PDB entry 7V96 | electron microscopy, 3.92 A resolution | chains J and K of the 18 polymer chains in the assembly

# Chain J
Molecule: 275-nt DNA strand
Organism: Homo sapiens
Sequence (275 nucleotides; row label = number of the first residue in the row):
     1 AACCCTAACC CTAACCCTAA CCCTAACCCT AACCCTAACC CTAACCCTAA CCCTAACCCT
    61 AACCCTAACC CTAACCCTAA CCCTAACCCT AACCCTAACC CTAACCCTAA CCCTAACCCT
   121 AACCCTAACC CTAACCCTAA CCCTAACCCT AACCCTAACC CTAACCCTAA CCCTAACCCT
   181 AACCCTAACC CTAACCCTAA CCCTAACCCT AACCCTAACC CTAACCCTAA CCCTAACCCT
   241 AACCCTAACC CTAACCCTAA CCCTAACCCT AACCC

# Chain K
Protein: Histone H3.1
Organism: Homo sapiens
Reference sequence: P68431 (H31_HUMAN); residues 0-135 here correspond to UniProt positions 1-136 (UniProt number = residue number + 1)
Sequence (136 residues; each row starts with the number of its first residue; numbering starts at 0):
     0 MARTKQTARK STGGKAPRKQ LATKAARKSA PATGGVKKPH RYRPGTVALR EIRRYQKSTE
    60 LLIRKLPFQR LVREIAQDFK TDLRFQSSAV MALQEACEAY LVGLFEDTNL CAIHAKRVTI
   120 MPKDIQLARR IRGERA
Not modelled in the structure: 0-35, 135
Swiss-Prot annotation at these positions:
  - modified residue: Arg2 (Asymmetric dimethylarginine), Thr3 (Phosphothreonine), Lys4 (Allysine), Gln5 (5-glutamyl dopamine), Thr6 (Phosphothreonine), Arg8 (Citrulline), Lys9 (N6,N6,N6-trimethyllysine), Ser10 (ADP-ribosylserine), Thr11 (Phosphothreonine), Lys14 (N6-(2-hydroxyisobutyryl)lysine), Arg17 (Asymmetric dimethylarginine), Lys18 (N6-(2-hydroxyisobutyryl)lysine), Lys23 (N6-(2-hydroxyisobutyryl)lysine), Arg26 (Citrulline), Lys27 (N6,N6,N6-trimethyllysine), Ser28 (ADP-ribosylserine), Lys36 (N6,N6,N6-trimethyllysine), Lys37 (N6-methyllysine), Tyr41 (Phosphotyrosine), Lys56 (N6,N6,N6-trimethyllysine) and 8 more in UniProt
  - lipidation: Lys18 (N6-decanoyllysine)

# How chain J and chain K interact
Residue-residue contacts (22; chain J residue first):
  DA2(J) - His39(K)  hydrogen bond to the base
  DC3(J) - Lys37(K)  phosphate contact
  DC3(J) - His39(K)  phosphate contact
  DC4(J) - Lys37(K)  phosphate contact
  DC4(J) - His39(K)  hydrogen bond to the sugar
  DC4(J) - Tyr41(K)  hydrogen bond to the phosphate
  DC5(J) - Tyr41(K)  hydrogen bond to the phosphate
  DC5(J) - Arg49(K)  sugar contact
  DA79(J) - Pro43(K)  phosphate contact
  DA79(J) - Gly44(K)  hydrogen bond to the phosphate
  DA80(J) - Arg40(K)  hydrogen bond to the base
  DA80(J) - Tyr41(K)  sugar contact
  DA80(J) - Pro43(K)  phosphate contact
  DA80(J) - Gly44(K)  hydrogen bond to the phosphate
  DA80(J) - Thr45(K)  hydrogen bond to the phosphate
  DA80(J) - Val46(K)  hydrogen bond to the phosphate
  DA80(J) - Ala47(K)  phosphate contact
  DC81(J) - Arg40(K)  salt bridge to the phosphate
  DC89(J) - Arg63(K)  salt bridge to the phosphate
  DC89(J) - Lys64(K)  hydrogen bond to the phosphate
  DC89(J) - Leu65(K)  hydrogen bond to the phosphate
  DA98(J) - Arg83(K)  salt bridge to the phosphate
Also at the interface, not in a pair above, chain J (11 interface residues in all): DT6, DC88
Also at the interface, not in a pair above, chain K (17 interface residues in all): Arg42, Pro66, Arg69

# Overview
11 residues of chain J and 17 residues of chain K are in contact, with 11 hydrogen bonds and 3 salt bridges.
Polar contacts include DA2(J)-His39(K), DA80(J)-Arg40(K) and DC4(J)-His39(K).
Chain J is a 275-nt DNA strand and chain K is Histone H3.1, both from Homo sapiens; the structure, Telomeric
Dinucleosome, was determined by electron microscopy together with 7V90, 7V9C, 7V9J, 7V9K, 7V9S and 7VA4 from
the same study.
